Entry 7RYC (electron microscopy, 2.90 A resolution); this record covers chains L and O of the 5 polymer chains in the assembly.

Chain L:
Molecule: Oxytocin
UniProtKB: P01178 (NEU1_HUMAN); residues 1-9 here correspond to UniProt positions 20-28 (UniProt number = residue number + 19)
Sequence (10 residues; each row starts with the number of its first residue):
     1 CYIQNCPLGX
Construct notes: amidation (10)
Modified / non-standard residues: NH2 (amino group) at position 10
Curated features (UniProtKB/Swiss-Prot):
  - modified residue: Gly9 (Glycine amide)
Disulfide bonds: Cys1-Cys6

Chain O:
Molecule: Oxytocin receptor
From: Homo sapiens
UniProtKB: P30559 (OXYR_HUMAN); residue numbers follow UniProt; this construct covers 1-389
Sequence (450 residues; row label = number of the first residue in the row; numbers below 1 keep their minus sign (Met-54 is residue -54)):
   -54 MKTIIALSYIFCLVFADYKDDDDAMGQPGNGSAFLLAPNRSHAPDHDVEN
    -4 LYFQGMEGALAANWSAEAANASAAPPGAEGNRTAGPPRRNEALARVEVAV
    46 LCLILLLALSGNACVLLALRTTRQKHSRLFFFMKHLSIADLVVAVFQVLP
    96 QLLWDITFRFYGPDLLCRLVKYLQVVGMFASTYLLLLMSLDRCLAICQPL
   146 RSLRRRTDRLAVLATWLGCLVASAPQVHIFSLREVADGVFDCWAVFIQPW
   196 GPKAYITWITLAVYIVPVIVLAACYGLISFKIWQNLRLKTAAAAAAEAPE
   246 GAAAGDGGRVALARVSSVKLISKAKIRTVKMTFIIVLAFIVCWTPFFFVQ
   296 MWSVWDANAPKEASAFIIVMLLASLNSCCNPWIYMLFTGHLFHELVQRFL
   346 CCSASYLKGRRLGETSASKKSNSSSFVLSHRSSSQRSCSQPSTALEVLFQ
Unresolved in the structure: -54 to 30, 68, 237-265, 346-395
Construct notes: initiating methionine (-54); expression tag (-53 to 0, 390-395)
Curated features (UniProtKB/Swiss-Prot):
  - modified residue (Phosphoserine): Ser366, Ser368
  - glycosylation (N-linked (GlcNAc...) asparagine): Asn8, Asn15, Asn26
Disulfide bonds: Cys112-Cys187
Ion coordination: Mg2+ near Asp100 (its only coordinating residue here)

Interface between chain L and chain O:
Pairs across the interface (28):
  Cys1(L) - Gln96(O)  hydrogen bond
  Cys1(L) - Met315(O)
  Cys1(L) - Leu316(O)  hydrophobic
  Tyr2(L) - Gln92(O)
  Tyr2(L) - Gln96(O)
  Tyr2(L) - Gln171(O)
  Tyr2(L) - Phe175(O)
  Tyr2(L) - Met315(O)
  Tyr2(L) - Leu316(O)  hydrogen bond (side chain-backbone)
  Tyr2(L) - Ala318(O)  hydrophobic
  Ile3(L) - Val120(O)  hydrophobic
  Ile3(L) - Phe175(O)
  Ile3(L) - Phe191(O)
  Ile3(L) - Tyr200(O)  hydrophobic
  Ile3(L) - Ile201(O)  hydrophobic
  Ile3(L) - Ile204(O)  hydrophobic
  Gln4(L) - Gln295(O)  hydrogen bond
  Gln4(L) - Val299(O)
  Asn5(L) - Trp188(O)
  Pro7(L) - Ile312(O)  hydrophobic
  Pro7(L) - Met315(O)
  Leu8(L) - Phe103(O)  hydrophobic
  Gly9(L) - Arg34(O)
  Gly9(L) - Asn35(O)
  Gly9(L) - Ala39(O)
  NH2_10(L) - Asn35(O)  hydrogen bond (backbone-backbone)
  NH2_10(L) - Leu38(O)
  NH2_10(L) - Ala39(O)
Other interface residues (no listed pair), chain L (10 interface residues in all): Cys6
Other interface residues (no listed pair), chain O (28 interface residues in all): Pro32, Arg33, Gln119, Ala189, Phe291, Ser298, Lys306

Overview:
10 residues of chain L and 28 residues of chain O are in contact, with 4 hydrogen bonds. Among the polar pairs
are Cys1(L)-Gln96(O), Tyr2(L)-Leu316(O) and Gln4(L)-Gln295(O).
Chain L is Oxytocin and chain O is Oxytocin receptor (Homo sapiens); the structure, Oxytocin receptor (OTR)
bound to oxytocin in complex with a heterotrimeric Gq protein, was determined by electron microscopy.
